PDB entry 7XT7 | electron microscopy, 4.20 A resolution (low resolution: residue-level contacts below are approximate; hydrogen-bond / salt-bridge calls are withheld) | chains T and c of the 35 polymer chains in the assembly

Chain T:
Molecule: 198-nt DNA strand
Sequence (198 nucleotides; numbered -72 to 125; the number before each row is that of its first residue; numbers below 1 keep their minus sign (DA-72 is residue -72)):
   -72 ATCAGAATCCCGGTGCCGAGGCCGCTCAATTGGTCGTAGACAGCTCTAGC
   -22 ACCGCTTAAACGCACGTACGCGCTGTCCCCCGCGTTTTAACCTTTTTGGG
    28 GAAAACACCCAAGACACCAGGCACGAGACAGAAAAAAACAACGAAAACGG
    78 CCACCACCCAAACACACCAAACACAAGAGCTAATTGACTGACGTAAGC
Disordered / not traced: 54-125

Chain c:
Protein: Histone H2A type 1-B/E
Organism: Homo sapiens
Reference sequence: P04908 (H2A1B_HUMAN); residues 0-129 here correspond to UniProt positions 1-130 (UniProt number = residue number + 1)
Sequence (133 residues; each row starts with the number of its first residue; numbers below 1 keep their minus sign (Gly-3 is residue -3)):
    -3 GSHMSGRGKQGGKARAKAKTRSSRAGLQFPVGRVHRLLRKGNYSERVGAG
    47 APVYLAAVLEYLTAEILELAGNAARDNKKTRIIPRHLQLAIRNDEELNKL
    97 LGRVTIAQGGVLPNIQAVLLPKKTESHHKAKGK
Disordered / not traced: -3 to 15, 112-129
Differences from the reference sequence: expression tag (-3 to -1)
Swiss-Prot annotation at these positions:
  - modified residue: Ser1 (N-acetylserine), Arg3 (Citrulline), Lys5 (N6-(2-hydroxyisobutyryl)lysine), Lys9 (N6-(2-hydroxyisobutyryl)lysine), Lys13 (N6-(beta-hydroxybutyryl)lysine), Lys36 (N6-(2-hydroxyisobutyryl)lysine), Lys74 (N6-(2-hydroxyisobutyryl)lysine), Lys75 (N6-(2-hydroxyisobutyryl)lysine), Lys95 (N6-(2-hydroxyisobutyryl)lysine), Gln104 (N5-methylglutamine), Lys118 (N6-(2-hydroxyisobutyryl)lysine), Lys119 (N6-crotonyllysine), Thr120 (Phosphothreonine), Lys125 (N6-crotonyllysine)
  - cross-link (Glycyl lysine isopeptide (Lys-Gly)): Lys13 (interchain with G-Cter in ubiquitin), Lys15 (interchain with G-Cter in ubiquitin), Lys119 (interchain with G-Cter in ubiquitin)

How chain T and chain c interact:
Residue-residue contacts (7; chain T residue first):
  DG-61(T) - Arg32(c)
  DG-60(T) - Thr16(c)
  DG-60(T) - Arg17(c)
  DG-60(T) - Gly28(c)
  DT-59(T) - Arg20(c)
  DG-52(T) - Glu41(c)
  DG-52(T) - Arg42(c)

Summary:
4 residues of chain T face 7 of chain c across their interface.
Chain T is a 198-nt DNA strand and chain c is Histone H2A type 1-B/E (Homo sapiens); the structure, RNA
polymerase II elongation complex transcribing a nucleosome (EC49B), was determined by electron microscopy
together with 7XN7, 7XSE, 7XSX, 7XSZ, 7XTD and 7XTI from the same study.
